7KGV - chains A and F of the 3 polymer chains in the assembly; structure by X-ray diffraction, 3.40 A resolution.

[Chain A]
Protein: Sodium-coupled neutral amino acid transporter 9
Organism: Danio rerio
UniProt: Q08BA4 (S38A9_DANRE); numbering as in UniProt (aligned over 1-549)
Sequence (549 residues; row label = number of the first residue in the row):
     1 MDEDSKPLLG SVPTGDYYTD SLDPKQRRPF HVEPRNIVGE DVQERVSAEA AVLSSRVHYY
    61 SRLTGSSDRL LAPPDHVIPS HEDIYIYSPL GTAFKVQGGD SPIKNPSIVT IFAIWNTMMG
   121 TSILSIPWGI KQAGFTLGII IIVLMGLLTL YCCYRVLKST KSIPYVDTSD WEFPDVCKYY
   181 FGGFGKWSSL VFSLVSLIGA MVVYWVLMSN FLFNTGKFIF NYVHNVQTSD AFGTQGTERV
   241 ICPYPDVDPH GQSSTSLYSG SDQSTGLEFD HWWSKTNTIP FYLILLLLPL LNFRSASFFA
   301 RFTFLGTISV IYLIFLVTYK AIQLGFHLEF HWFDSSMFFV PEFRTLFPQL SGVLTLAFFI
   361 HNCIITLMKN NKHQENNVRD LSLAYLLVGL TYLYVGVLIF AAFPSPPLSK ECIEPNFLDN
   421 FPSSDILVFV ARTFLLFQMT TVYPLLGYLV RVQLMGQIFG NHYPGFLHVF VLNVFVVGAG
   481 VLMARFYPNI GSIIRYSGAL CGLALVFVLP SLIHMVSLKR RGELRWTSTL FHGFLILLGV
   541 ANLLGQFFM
Not modelled in the structure: 1-79, 84-103, 160-175, 222-236, 247-267, 288-296, 371-377, 454-467, 520-526
Disulfide bonds: Cys-242/Cys-412
Construct notes: engineered mutation Gln-227 (Asn in Q08BA4), Gln-235 (Asn in Q08BA4), Gln-252 (Asn in Q08BA4), Gln-263 (Asn in Q08BA4)
UniProt features mapped onto this chain:
  - region: Thr-117 to Ser-122 (Important for arginine binding and amino acid transport)
  - motif: Arg-432 to Val-442 (CARC motif), Leu-445 to Arg-451 (CRAC motif)
  - binding site (arginine): Ser-122
  - mutagenesis: Val-77 (V77W: Increases arginine transport. Deacreases affinity for arginine; when associated with W-81 and F-87), Pro-79 (P79A: Loss of L-arginine-enhanced L-leucine transport; when associated with A-80; A-81; A-82 and A-85), Ser-80 (S80A: Loss of L-arginine-enhanced L-leucine transport; when associated with A-79; A-81; A-82 and A-85), His-81 (H81A: Loss of L-arginine-enhanced L-leucine transport; when associated with A-79; A-80; A-82 and A-85; H81W: Increases arginine transport. Deacreases affinity for arginine ...), Glu-82 (E82A: Loss of L-arginine-enhanced L-leucine transport; when associated with A-79; A-80; A-81 and A-85), Tyr-85 (Y85A: Loss of L-arginine-enhanced L-leucine transport; when associated with A-79; A-80; A-81 and A-82), Tyr-87 (Y87F: Increases arginine transport. Deacreases affinity for arginine; when associated with W-77 and W-81), Met-118 (M118A: Loss of arginine transport), Met-119 (M119A: Loss of arginine transport)
From the paper describing this entry:
  - contacts within the chain: Ser-80/Thr-117 (backbone contact), Ser-80/Glu-82 (hydrogen bond), His-81/Met-118 (backbone contact), His-81/Met-119 (backbone contact)
  - mutagenesis - V77W, H81W, Y87F: increased catalytic activity
  - mutagenesis - P79A/S80A/H81A/E82A/Y85A: abolished catalytic activity

[Chain F]
Protein: Monoclonal antibody Fab light chain
Organism: Mus musculus
Notes: antibody fragment or engineered binder
Sequence (215 residues; each row starts with the number of its first residue):
     1 DILLTQSPES LSVVVGFYVT ITSQASNNIT TYSSFIFWYQ QKPGQAPKLL IYDSSTLESG
    61 IPGRFSGSGS GRDFSLTIAP NQPACGATYE DLQVLIVVRT FGGGTKLEIK RADAAPTVSI
   121 FPPSSEQLTS GGAEVVCFLN NFYPKNINVA WKIDGGERQN GVLNSWTDQD SADSTYSMSS
   181 TLTLTKDEYE RHASYTCEAT HQTSTSPIVK SFNRN
Disulfide bonds: Cys-137/Cys-197

[Chain A / chain F interface]
Pairs across the interface - 12 pairs, chain A then chain F:
  Glu-238(A) with Tyr-32(F)
  Arg-239(A) with Tyr-32(F)
  Val-240(A) with Tyr-32(F), hydrogen bond (backbone-side chain)
  Met-337(A) with Arg-99(F)
  Phe-338(A) with Val-97(F), hydrophobic; Arg-99(F)
  Pro-404(A) with Tyr-32(F), hydrophobic
  Pro-406(A) with Leu-95(F)
  Pro-407(A) with Thr-31(F); Phe-35(F), hydrophobic; Leu-95(F)
  Leu-408(A) with Tyr-32(F)
Other interface residues (no listed pair), chain A (10 interface residues in all): Glu-329
Other interface residues (no listed pair), chain F (8 interface residues in all): Ser-33, Val-94

[Overview]
Chain A and chain F form an interface of 10 and 8 residues respectively, with 1 hydrogen bond. Its one
hydrogen-bonded contact is Val-240(A)/Tyr-32(F). From the paper: V77W, H81W and Y87F of chain A increase
catalytic activity; contacts within the chain involving Ser-80(A), Thr-117(A) and Glu-82(A) among others.
Chain A is Sodium-coupled neutral amino acid transporter 9 (Danio rerio) and chain F is Monoclonal antibody
Fab light chain (Mus musculus); the structure, Crystal structure of sodium-coupled neutral amino acid
transporter SLC38A9 in the N-terminal plugged form, was determined by X-ray diffraction.
